PDB entry 3C1K | X-ray diffraction, 1.84 A resolution | chains A and B

Chain A:
Molecule: Prothrombin
Organism: Homo sapiens
Notes: EC 3.4.21.5; fragment: alpha-thrombin, Peptidase S1
Reference sequence: P00734 (THRB_HUMAN); the construct lacks a stretch of the UniProt sequence and is renumbered around it, so the offset changes along the chain: 1-14 = UniProt 336-349; 16-36 = UniProt 364-384; 37-60 = UniProt 386-409; 61-77 = UniProt 419-435; 8 more segments
Chain sequence (287 residues; numbered 1 to 246 plus 46 insertion-coded residues; 5 numbers in that range are skipped by the numbering (no residue carries them; nothing is unmodelled there); the number before each row is that of its first residue; a row labelled like 14A-14N holds insertion residues (14A, then the next letters in order)):
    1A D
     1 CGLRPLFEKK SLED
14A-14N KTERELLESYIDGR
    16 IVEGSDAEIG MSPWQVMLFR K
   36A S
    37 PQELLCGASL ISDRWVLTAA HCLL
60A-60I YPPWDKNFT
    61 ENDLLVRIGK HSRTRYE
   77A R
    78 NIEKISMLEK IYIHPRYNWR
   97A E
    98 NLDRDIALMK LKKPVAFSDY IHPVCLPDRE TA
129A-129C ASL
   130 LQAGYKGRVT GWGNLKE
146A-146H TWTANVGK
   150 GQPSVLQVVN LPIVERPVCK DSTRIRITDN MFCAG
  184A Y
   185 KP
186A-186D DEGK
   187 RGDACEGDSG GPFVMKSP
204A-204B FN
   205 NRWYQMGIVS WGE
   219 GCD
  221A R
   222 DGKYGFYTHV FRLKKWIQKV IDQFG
Not modelled in the structure: 14L-14N, 146A-146H
Swiss-Prot annotation at these positions:
  - region: Ala-183 to Val-200 (High affinity receptor-binding region which is also known as the TP508 peptide)
  - active site (Charge relay system): His-57, Asp-102, Ser-195
  - site: Arg-14N, Ile-16 (Cleavage)
  - glycosylation: Asn-60G (N-linked (GlcNAc...) (complex) asparagine)
Disulfide bonds: Cys-1/Cys-122, Cys-42/Cys-58, Cys-168/Cys-182, Cys-191/Cys-220
Small-molecule neighbours: T15 (2-{3-[(benzylsulfonyl)amino]-6-methyl-2-oxopyridin-1(2H)-yl}-N-({1-[2-(tert-butylamino)-2-oxoethyl]-4-methyl-1H-imidazol-5-yl}methyl)acetamide): His-57, Tyr-60A, Trp-60D, Glu-97A, Asn-98, Leu-99, Glu-146, Ile-174, Ala-190, Cys-191, Glu-192, Ser-195, Val-213, Ser-214, Trp-215, Gly-216, Glu-217, Gly-219, Cys-220

Chain B:
Molecule: Hirugen
Reference sequence: P28511 (ITHK_HIRME); residues 355-365 here correspond to UniProt positions 55-65 (UniProt number = residue number - 300)
Chain sequence (11 residues; each row starts with the number of its first residue):
   355 DFEEIPEEYL Q
Modified / non-standard residues: Tyr-363 (o-sulfo-l-tyrosine; TYS)
Swiss-Prot annotation at these positions:
  - region: Asp-355 to Gln-365 (Interaction with fibrinogen-binding exosite of thrombin)
  - modified residue: Tyr-363 (Sulfotyrosine)

How chain A and chain B interact:
Residue-residue contacts - 27 pairs, chain A then chain B:
  Phe-34(A) / Phe-356(B)  hydrophobic
  Phe-34(A) / Ile-359(B)  hydrophobic
  Lys-36(A) / Leu-364(B)  hydrogen bond (side chain-backbone)
  Lys-36(A) / Gln-365(B)
  Gln-38(A) / Ile-359(B)
  Gln-38(A) / Leu-364(B)
  Leu-40(A) / Phe-356(B)  hydrophobic
  Leu-65(A) / Ile-359(B)  hydrophobic
  Leu-65(A) / Tyr-363(B)
  Arg-67(A) / Ile-359(B)
  Arg-73(A) / Asp-355(B)  salt bridge
  Arg-73(A) / Phe-356(B)
  Thr-74(A) / Asp-355(B)
  Thr-74(A) / Phe-356(B)
  Thr-74(A) / Glu-357(B)  hydrogen bond (backbone-backbone)
  Arg-75(A) / Asp-355(B)  hydrogen bond (side chain-backbone)
  Arg-75(A) / Glu-357(B)  salt bridge
  Tyr-76(A) / Glu-357(B)  hydrogen bond (backbone-side chain)
  Tyr-76(A) / Glu-358(B)
  Tyr-76(A) / Ile-359(B)  hydrophobic
  Tyr-76(A) / Pro-360(B)
  Tyr-76(A) / Tyr-363(B)
  Glu-80(A) / Tyr-363(B)
  Lys-81(A) / Tyr-363(B)
  Ile-82(A) / Tyr-363(B)
  Met-84(A) / Tyr-363(B)
  Met-84(A) / Gln-365(B)
Also at the interface, not in a pair above, chain A (16 interface residues in all): Met-32, Gln-151
Also at the interface, not in a pair above, chain B (10 interface residues in all): Glu-362

In short:
16 residues of chain A face 10 of chain B across their interface; the contacts include 4 hydrogen bonds and 2
salt bridges. Among the polar pairs are Arg-73(A)/Asp-355(B), Arg-75(A)/Glu-357(B) and Lys-36(A)/Leu-364(B).
Bound to chain A: compound T15.
Chain A is Prothrombin (Homo sapiens) and chain B is Hirugen; the structure, Crystal structure of thrombin in
complex with inhibitor 15, was determined by X-ray diffraction.
